Entry 8Z0K (electron microscopy, 2.51 A resolution); this record covers chains D and L of the 12 polymer chains in the assembly.

== Chain D ==
Protein: type I-F CRISPR-associated protein Csy3
From: Selenomonas sp
Chain sequence (325 residues; numbered 11 to 335; the number before each row is that of its first residue):
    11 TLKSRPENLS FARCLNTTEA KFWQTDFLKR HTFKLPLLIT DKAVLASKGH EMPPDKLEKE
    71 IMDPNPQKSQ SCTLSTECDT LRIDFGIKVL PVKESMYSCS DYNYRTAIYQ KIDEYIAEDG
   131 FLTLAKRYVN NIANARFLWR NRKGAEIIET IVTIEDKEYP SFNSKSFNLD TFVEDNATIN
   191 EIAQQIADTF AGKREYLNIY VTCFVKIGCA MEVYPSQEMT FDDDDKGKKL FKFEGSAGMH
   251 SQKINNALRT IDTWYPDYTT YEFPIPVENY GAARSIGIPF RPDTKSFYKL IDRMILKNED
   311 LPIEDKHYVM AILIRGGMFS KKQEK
Not modelled in the structure: 232-235, 334-335

== Chain L ==
Molecule: 69-nt RNA strand
From: Selenomonas sp
Sequence (69 nucleotides; row label = number of the first residue in the row):
    20 GUUUAGAAGG AUUGCCGUCA GGAAAUUAGG UGCGCUUAGC AGUGUACCGC CGGAUAGGCG
    80 GUUUAGAAG
Not modelled in the structure: 20, 73-74, 81-88

== Chain D / chain L interface ==
Residue-residue contacts (38; chain D residue first):
  Ser-20(D) with A43(L), hydrogen bond to the base
  Phe-21(D) with A43(L), hydrogen bond to the sugar
  Ala-22(D) with A43(L), phosphate contact; A44(L), phosphate contact
  Arg-23(D) with A44(L), salt bridge to the phosphate; U45(L), salt bridge to the phosphate
  Val-54(D) with G51(L), sugar contact; G53(L), phosphate contact
  Leu-55(D) with G51(L), hydrogen bond to the sugar; C52(L), sugar contact; G53(L), phosphate contact
  Ala-56(D) with G51(L), base contact
  Tyr-107(D) with G40(L), base contact; A42(L), sugar contact
  Trp-149(D) with U46(L), base contact
  Arg-150(D) with G49(L), salt bridge to the phosphate; U50(L), salt bridge to the phosphate
  Ser-226(D) with A47(L), phosphate contact; G48(L), phosphate contact
  Gln-227(D) with A47(L), hydrogen bond to the sugar; G48(L), phosphate contact
  Glu-228(D) with A47(L), base contact
  Met-229(D) with A47(L), base contact
  His-250(D) with A47(L), salt bridge to the phosphate
  Gln-252(D) with U45(L), sugar contact; U46(L), sugar contact; A47(L), phosphate contact
  Lys-253(D) with U46(L), hydrogen bond to the base; G48(L), salt bridge to the phosphate
  Asn-256(D) with U46(L), hydrogen bond to the phosphate
  Arg-259(D) with U46(L), salt bridge to the phosphate
  Arg-284(D) with G48(L), base contact
  Ser-285(D) with U46(L), base contact
  Arg-325(D) with A44(L), hydrogen bond to the sugar
  Gly-327(D) with A43(L), sugar contact; A44(L), sugar contact
  Met-328(D) with A43(L), base contact; A44(L), base contact
Also at the interface, not in a pair above, chain D (29 interface residues in all): Ser-57, Pro-74, Asn-75, Lys-238, Gly-326

== In short ==
The interface between chain D and chain L involves 29 residues on one side and 13 on the other; the contacts
include 7 hydrogen bonds and 7 salt bridges. Polar pairs include Ser-20(D)/A43(L), Lys-253(D)/U46(L) and
Phe-21(D)/A43(L).
Here chain D is type I-F CRISPR-associated protein Csy3 and chain L is a 69-nt RNA strand, both from
Selenomonas sp. Entry 8Z0K (Cryo-EM structure of Cas8-HNH system at full R-loop state) was determined by
electron microscopy together with 8Z0L, 8ZDY and 8ZNR from the same study.
